8CXZ - chains A and E of the 3 polymer chains in the assembly; structure by X-ray diffraction, 2.35 A resolution.

Chain A:
Protein: Site-specific DNA-methyltransferase (adenine-specific)
Organism: Clostridioides difficile
Notes: EC 2.1.1.72
UniProt: A0A031WG99 (A0A031WG99_CLODI); residues 1-577 here = UniProt positions 1-577
Sequence (577 residues; numbered 1 to 577; the number before each row is that of its first residue):
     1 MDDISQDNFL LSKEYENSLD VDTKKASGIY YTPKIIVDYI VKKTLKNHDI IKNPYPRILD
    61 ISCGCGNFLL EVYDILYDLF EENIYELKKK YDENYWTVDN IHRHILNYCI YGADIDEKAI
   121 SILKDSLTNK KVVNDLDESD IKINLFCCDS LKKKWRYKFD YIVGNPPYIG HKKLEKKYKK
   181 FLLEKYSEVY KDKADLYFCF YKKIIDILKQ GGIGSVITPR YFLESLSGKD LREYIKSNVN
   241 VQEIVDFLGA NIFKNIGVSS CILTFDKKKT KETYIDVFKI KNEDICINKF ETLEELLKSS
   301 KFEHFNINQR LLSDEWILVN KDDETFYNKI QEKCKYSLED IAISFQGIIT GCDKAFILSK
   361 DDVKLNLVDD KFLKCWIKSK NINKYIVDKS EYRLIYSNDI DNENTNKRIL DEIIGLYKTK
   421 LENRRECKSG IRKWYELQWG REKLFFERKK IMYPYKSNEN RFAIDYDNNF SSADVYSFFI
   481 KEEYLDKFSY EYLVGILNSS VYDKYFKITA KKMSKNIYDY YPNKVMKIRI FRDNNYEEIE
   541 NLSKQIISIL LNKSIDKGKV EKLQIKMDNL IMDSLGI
Unresolved in the structure: 1-27, 133-136
Bound ions: K+ site 1: Lys88, Lys89, Tyr91, Glu93; K+ site 2: Gly249, Ala250, Val258, Ser259
Ligand contacts: N-(3-phenylpropyl)adenosine (Q8Y): Gly28, Ile29, Tyr30, Ile61, Ser62, Gly64, Asp114, Ile115, Asp116, Cys148, Asp149, Ser150, Leu151, Asn165, Pro166, Pro167, Glu175, Tyr178, Leu196, Phe200
What the authors report for this chain:
  - binding site for N-(3-phenylpropyl)adenosine: Glu175, Tyr178

Chain E:
Molecule: 14-nt DNA strand
Sequence (14 nucleotides; numbered 1 to 14; the number before each row is that of its first residue):
     1 ATGGGACTTT TTGA

Interface between chain A and chain E:
Contacting residue pairs (44):
  His171(A) - DT11(E)  base contact
  His171(A) - DT12(E)  sugar contact
  Lys172(A) - DT9(E)  hydrogen bond to the base
  Lys172(A) - DT10(E)  hydrogen bond to the base
  Lys172(A) - DT11(E)  hydrogen bond to the sugar
  Lys172(A) - DT12(E)  phosphate contact
  Lys176(A) - DT12(E)  salt bridge to the phosphate
  Lys176(A) - DG13(E)  phosphate contact
  Lys179(A) - DT12(E)  hydrogen bond to the phosphate
  Lys179(A) - DG13(E)  salt bridge to the phosphate
  Leu183(A) - DA14(E)  phosphate contact
  Lys191(A) - DA14(E)  phosphate contact
  Asp192(A) - DG13(E)  hydrogen bond to the phosphate
  Asp192(A) - DA14(E)  hydrogen bond to the phosphate
  Lys193(A) - DT12(E)  hydrogen bond to the base
  Lys193(A) - DG13(E)  hydrogen bond to the base
  Asn255(A) - DG3(E)  base contact
  Ile349(A) - DT10(E)  base contact
  Ile349(A) - DT11(E)  base contact
  Gly351(A) - DT10(E)  phosphate contact
  Cys352(A) - DT10(E)  phosphate contact
  Asp353(A) - DT10(E)  hydrogen bond to the phosphate
  Lys378(A) - DT8(E)  phosphate contact
  Lys378(A) - DT9(E)  salt bridge to the phosphate
  Ser379(A) - DT8(E)  hydrogen bond to the phosphate
  Lys380(A) - DT8(E)  salt bridge to the phosphate
  Lys420(A) - DT11(E)  salt bridge to the phosphate
  Arg424(A) - DT11(E)  phosphate contact
  Arg425(A) - DT12(E)  base contact
  Arg425(A) - DG13(E)  hydrogen bond to the base
  Arg425(A) - DA14(E)  base contact
  Gln438(A) - DT11(E)  base contact
  Gln438(A) - DT12(E)  base contact
  Trp439(A) - DT11(E)  base contact
  Trp439(A) - DT12(E)  hydrogen bond to the base
  Tyr455(A) - DT8(E)  hydrogen bond to the base
  Tyr455(A) - DT9(E)  base contact
  Lys456(A) - DT8(E)  base contact
  Ser472(A) - DT10(E)  base contact
  Ala473(A) - DT10(E)  base contact
  Asp474(A) - DT9(E)  base contact
  Lys515(A) - DG5(E)  phosphate contact
  Ile517(A) - DC7(E)  base contact
  Ile517(A) - DT8(E)  base contact
Also at the interface, not in a pair above, chain A (31 interface residues in all): Lys254, Thr350, Glu426
Also at the interface, not in a pair above, chain E (11 interface residues in all): DT2

Overview:
31 residues of chain A face 11 of chain E across their interface, with 13 hydrogen bonds and 5 salt bridges.
Polar contacts include Lys172(A)-DT9(E), Lys172(A)-DT10(E) and Lys193(A)-DT12(E). Bound to chain A:
N-(3-phenylpropyl)adenosine. Lys88(A), Lys89(A), Tyr91(A) and Glu93(A) form the K+ site 1. From the paper: a
binding site for N-(3-phenylpropyl)adenosine at Glu175(A) and Tyr178(A).
Chain A is Site-specific DNA-methyltransferase (adenine-specific) (Clostridioides difficile) and chain E is a
14-nt DNA strand; the structure, CamA Adenine Methyltransferase Complexed to Cognate Substrate DNA and
Inhibitor N6-(3-Phenylpropyl)adenosine (Compound 14), was determined by X-ray diffraction (same publication as
8CXS, 8CXT, 8CXU, 8CXV, 8CXW, 8CXX and 7 further entries).
